7WE6 - chains P and T of the 26 polymer chains in the assembly; structure by electron microscopy, 3.20 A resolution.

# Chain P
Protein: CRISPR-associated protein Csy3
From: Pseudomonas aeruginosa
Reference sequence: A0A659BSG0 (A0A659BSG0_PSEAI); numbering as in UniProt (aligned over 1-342)
Sequence (342 residues; row label = number of the first residue in the row):
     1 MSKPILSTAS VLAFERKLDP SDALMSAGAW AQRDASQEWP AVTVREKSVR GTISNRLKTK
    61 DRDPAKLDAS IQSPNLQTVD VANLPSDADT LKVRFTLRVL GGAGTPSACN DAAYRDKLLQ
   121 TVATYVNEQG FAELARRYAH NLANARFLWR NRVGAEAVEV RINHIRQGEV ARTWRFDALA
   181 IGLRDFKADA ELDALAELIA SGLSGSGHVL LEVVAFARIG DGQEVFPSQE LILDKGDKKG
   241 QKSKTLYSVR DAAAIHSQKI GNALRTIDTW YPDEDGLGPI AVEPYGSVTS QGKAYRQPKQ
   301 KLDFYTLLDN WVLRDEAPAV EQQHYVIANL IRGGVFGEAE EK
Not modelled in the structure: 1-4, 340-342

# Chain T
Molecule: 60-nt RNA strand
From: Pseudomonas aeruginosa
Sequence (60 nucleotides; numbered 1 to 60; the number before each row is that of its first residue):
     1 CUAAGAAAUU CACGGCGGGC UUGAUGUCCG CGUCUACCUG GUUCACUGCC GUGUAGGCAG

# Interface between chain P and chain T
Contacting residue pairs - 38 pairs, chain P then chain T:
  Ala13(P) - G17(T)  sugar contact
  Phe14(P) - G17(T)  hydrogen bond to the sugar
  Phe14(P) - G18(T)  sugar contact
  Glu15(P) - G17(T)  phosphate contact
  Glu15(P) - G18(T)  phosphate contact
  Arg16(P) - G18(T)  salt bridge to the phosphate
  Arg16(P) - G19(T)  salt bridge to the phosphate
  Ser48(P) - U27(T)  phosphate contact
  Val49(P) - U25(T)  sugar contact
  Val49(P) - U27(T)  phosphate contact
  Arg50(P) - U25(T)  hydrogen bond to the sugar
  Arg50(P) - G26(T)  hydrogen bond to the sugar
  Arg50(P) - U27(T)  hydrogen bond to the base
  Arg50(P) - C28(T)  sugar contact
  Gly51(P) - U25(T)  base contact
  Leu76(P) - U27(T)  base contact
  Gln77(P) - U25(T)  base contact
  Trp149(P) - C20(T)  base contact
  Arg150(P) - G23(T)  salt bridge to the phosphate
  Arg150(P) - A24(T)  salt bridge to the phosphate
  Gln229(P) - U21(T)  base contact
  Gln229(P) - U22(T)  hydrogen bond to the phosphate
  Gln229(P) - G23(T)  hydrogen bond to the phosphate
  Glu230(P) - U21(T)  base contact
  Leu231(P) - U21(T)  base contact
  His256(P) - U21(T)  salt bridge to the phosphate
  Gln258(P) - C20(T)  sugar contact
  Gln258(P) - U21(T)  hydrogen bond to the phosphate
  Lys259(P) - C20(T)  base contact
  Lys259(P) - U22(T)  salt bridge to the phosphate
  Asn262(P) - C20(T)  hydrogen bond to the phosphate
  Arg265(P) - G19(T)  sugar contact
  Arg265(P) - C20(T)  salt bridge to the phosphate
  Arg332(P) - G18(T)  sugar contact
  Gly333(P) - G18(T)  sugar contact
  Gly334(P) - G17(T)  hydrogen bond to the sugar
  Gly334(P) - G18(T)  sugar contact
  Val335(P) - G17(T)  base contact
Also at the interface, not in a pair above, chain P (25 interface residues in all): Ser228

# Summary
Chain P and chain T form an interface of 25 and 12 residues respectively, with 9 hydrogen bonds and 7 salt
bridges. Polar contacts include Arg50(P)-U27(T), Phe14(P)-G17(T) and Arg50(P)-U25(T).
Here chain P is CRISPR-associated protein Csy3 and chain T is a 60-nt RNA strand, both from Pseudomonas
aeruginosa. Entry 7WE6 (Structure of Csy-AcrIF24-dsDNA) was determined by electron microscopy, deposited
together with 7ELM and 7ELN.
